7F5A - chains C and E of the 6 polymer chains in the assembly; structure by electron microscopy, 6.40 A resolution (low resolution: residue-level contacts below are approximate; hydrogen-bond / salt-bridge calls are withheld).

Chain C:
Molecule: Glutamate receptor ionotropic, kainate 2
Organism: Rattus norvegicus
UniProt: P42260 (GRIK2_RAT); numbering as in UniProt (aligned over 1-908)
Chain sequence (908 residues; numbered 1 to 908; the number before each row is that of its first residue):
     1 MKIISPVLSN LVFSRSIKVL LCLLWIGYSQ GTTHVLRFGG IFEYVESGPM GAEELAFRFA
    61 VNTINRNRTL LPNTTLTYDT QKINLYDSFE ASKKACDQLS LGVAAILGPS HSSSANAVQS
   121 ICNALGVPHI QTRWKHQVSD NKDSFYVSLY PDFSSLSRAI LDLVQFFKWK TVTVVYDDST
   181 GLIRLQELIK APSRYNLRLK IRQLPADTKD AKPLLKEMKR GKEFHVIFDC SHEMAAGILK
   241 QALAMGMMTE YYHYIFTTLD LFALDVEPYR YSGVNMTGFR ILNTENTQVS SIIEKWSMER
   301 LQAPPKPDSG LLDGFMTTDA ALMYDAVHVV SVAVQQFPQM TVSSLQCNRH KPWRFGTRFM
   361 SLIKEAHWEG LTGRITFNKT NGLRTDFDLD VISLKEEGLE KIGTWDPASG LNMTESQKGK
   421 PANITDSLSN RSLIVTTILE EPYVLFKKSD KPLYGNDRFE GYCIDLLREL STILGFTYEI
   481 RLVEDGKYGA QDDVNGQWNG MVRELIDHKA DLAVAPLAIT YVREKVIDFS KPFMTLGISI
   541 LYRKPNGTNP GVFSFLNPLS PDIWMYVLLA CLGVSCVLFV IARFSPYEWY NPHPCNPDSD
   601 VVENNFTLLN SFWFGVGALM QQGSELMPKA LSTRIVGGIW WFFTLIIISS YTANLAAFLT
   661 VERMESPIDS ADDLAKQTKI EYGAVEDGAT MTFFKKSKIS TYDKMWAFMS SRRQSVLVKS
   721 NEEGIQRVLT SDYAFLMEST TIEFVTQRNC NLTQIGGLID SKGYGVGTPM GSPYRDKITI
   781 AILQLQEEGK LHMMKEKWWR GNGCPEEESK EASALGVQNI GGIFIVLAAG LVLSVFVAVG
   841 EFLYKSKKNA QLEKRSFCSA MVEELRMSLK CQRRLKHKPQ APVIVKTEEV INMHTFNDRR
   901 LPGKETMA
Unresolved in the structure: 1-32, 868-908
Differences from the reference sequence: engineered mutation Leu107 (Phe in P42260); variant Val567 (Ile in P42260), Cys571 (Tyr in P42260)
Disulfide bonds: Cys96-Cys347
Covalent attachments: glycan linked to Asn378
Small-molecule neighbours: N-acetylglucosamine (NAG; 2-acetamido-2-deoxy-beta-D-glucopyranose): Glu250, Tyr252, His253, Gly273, Val274, Asn275, Pro421
Reported in the primary citation:
  - specificity-determining residues: Arg220 (by similarity / conservation)

Chain E:
Molecule: Neuropilin and tolloid-like protein 2
Organism: Rattus norvegicus
UniProt: C6K2K4 (NETO2_RAT); residue numbers follow UniProt; this construct covers 1-525
Chain sequence (525 residues; each row starts with the number of its first residue):
     1 MALEQLCAVL KVLLITVLVV EGIAVAQKTQ DGQNIGIKHV PATQCGIWVR TSNGGHFASP
    61 NYPDSYPPNK ECIYILEAAP RQRIELTFDE RYYIEPSFEC RFDHLEVRDG PFGFSPLIDR
   121 YCGMKSPALI RSTGRFMWIK FSSDEELEGL GFRAKYSFIP DPDFTYLGGI LNPIPDCQFE
   181 LSGADGIVRS SQVEQEEKTK PGQAVDCIWT IKATPKAKIY LRFLDYQMEH SNECKRNFVA
   241 VYDGSSAIEN LKAKFCSTVA NDVMLKTGVG VIRMWADEGS RLSRFRMLFT SFVEPPCTSS
   301 TFFCHSNMCI NNSLVCNGVQ NCAYPWDENH CKEKKKAGLF EQITKTHGTI IGVTSGIVLV
   361 LLIISILVQV KQPRKKVMAC KTAFNKTGFQ EVFDPPHYEL FSLREKEISA DLADLSEELD
   421 NYQKLRRSST ASRCIHDHHC GSQASSVKQS RTNLSSMELP FRNDFAQPQP MKTFNSTFKK
   481 SSYTFKQTHD CPEQALEDRV MEEIPCEIYV RGRDDSAQAS ISIDF
Unresolved in the structure: 1-44, 160-176, 333-338, 377-525
Disulfide bonds: Cys45-Cys72, Cys177-Cys207, Cys234-Cys256, Cys297-Cys309, Cys304-Cys322, Cys316-Cys331

How chain C and chain E interact:
Pairs across the interface (43):
  Lys219(C) - Glu146(E)
  Arg220(C) - Phe102(E)
  Met245(C) - Glu146(E)
  Pro561(C) - Gln342(E)
  Pro561(C) - Lys345(E)
  Asp562(C) - Gly348(E)
  Met565(C) - Gln342(E)
  Tyr566(C) - Gly348(E)
  Tyr566(C) - Ile351(E)
  Leu569(C) - Gly352(E)
  Leu569(C) - Ser355(E)
  Leu569(C) - Gly356(E)
  Leu569(C) - Leu359(E)
  Ala570(C) - Leu359(E)
  Leu572(C) - Leu359(E)
  Leu572(C) - Ile363(E)
  Gly573(C) - Leu359(E)
  Gly573(C) - Leu362(E)
  Cys576(C) - Leu362(E)
  Cys576(C) - Ile363(E)
  Cys576(C) - Ile366(E)
  Phe579(C) - Ile366(E)
  Phe579(C) - Gln369(E)
  Phe579(C) - Val370(E)
  Val580(C) - Gln369(E)
  Arg583(C) - Gln369(E)
  Arg583(C) - Pro373(E)
  Asp600(C) - Lys376(E)
  Val601(C) - Lys375(E)
  Val601(C) - Lys376(E)
  Val602(C) - Lys375(E)
  Val602(C) - Lys376(E)
  Glu603(C) - Pro373(E)
  Glu603(C) - Arg374(E)
  Glu603(C) - Lys375(E)
  Leu608(C) - Ile366(E)
  Leu608(C) - Leu367(E)
  Leu608(C) - Val370(E)
  Val718(C) - Tyr324(E)
  Lys719(C) - Tyr324(E)
  Glu723(C) - His305(E)
  Glu723(C) - Trp326(E)
  Thr730(C) - Trp326(E)
Other interface residues (no listed pair), chain C (30 interface residues in all): Lys216, Leu568, Trp589, Thr607, Leu717, Arg727
Other interface residues (no listed pair), chain E (27 interface residues in all): Glu145, Leu147, Cys304, Ser306
Interface features reported in the paper:
  - interface residues, chain C: Glu723(C), Arg727(C)

Overview:
Chain C and chain E form an interface of 30 and 27 residues respectively. Bound to chain C:
N-acetylglucosamine. From the paper: interface residues Glu723(C) and Arg727(C); the specificity determinant
Arg220(C).
Here chain C is Glutamate receptor ionotropic, kainate 2 and chain E is Neuropilin and tolloid-like protein 2,
both from Rattus norvegicus. Entry 7F5A (DNQX-bound GluK2-2xNeto2 complex) was determined by electron
microscopy (same publication as 7F56, 7F57, 7F59 and 7F5B).
